8TYC - chains B and C of the 8 polymer chains in the assembly; structure by electron microscopy, 3.30 A resolution.

Chain B (and C):
Name: Glycoprotein G1
From: Lassa virus
Notes: chain C of this document is another copy of the same molecule, construct and numbering; everything in this record applies to it too
UniProt: P08669 (GLYC_LASSJ); residue numbers follow UniProt; this construct covers 1-259
Sequence (259 residues; row label = number of the first residue in the row):
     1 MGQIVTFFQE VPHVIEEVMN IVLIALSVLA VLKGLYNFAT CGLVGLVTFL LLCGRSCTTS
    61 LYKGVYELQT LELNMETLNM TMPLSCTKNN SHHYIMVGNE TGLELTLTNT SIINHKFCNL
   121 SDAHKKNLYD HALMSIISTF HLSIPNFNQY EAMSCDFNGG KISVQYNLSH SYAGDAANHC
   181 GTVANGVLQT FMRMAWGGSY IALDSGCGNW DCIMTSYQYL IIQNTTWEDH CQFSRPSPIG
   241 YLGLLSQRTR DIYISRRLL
Not modelled in the structure: 1-59 (chain C: 1-59, 173-178)
Disulfide bonds: Cys86-Cys231, Cys118-Cys155, Cys180-Cys212
Covalently attached groups: glycan linked to Asn79, Asn109; N-acetylglucosamine (NAG) linked to Asn89, Asn99, Asn119, Asn167, Asn224
Construct notes: conflict Cys207 (Arg in P08669)
Curated features (UniProtKB/Swiss-Prot):
  - binding site (Zn(2+)): Cys57
  - site: Lys33 (Important for GP-C-mediated membrane fusion), Thr58, Thr59 (Cleavage), Leu259 (Cleavage)
  - lipidation: Gly2 (N-myristoyl glycine)
  - glycosylation (N-linked (GlcNAc...) asparagine): Asn79, Asn89, Asn99, Asn109, Asn119, Asn167, Asn224

Chain B / chain C interface:
Contacting residue pairs - 40 pairs, chain B then chain C:
  Asn146(B) with Ser135(C), hydrogen bond
  Asn148(B) with Asn127(C), hydrogen bond; Tyr129(C), hydrogen bond
  Gln149(B) with His124(C), hydrogen bond (side chain-backbone); Lys125(C), hydrogen bond (side chain-backbone); Asn127(C), hydrogen bond
  Glu151(B) with Lys125(C), salt bridge
  Gly181(B) with His131(C)
  Thr249(B) with Arg248(C)
  Arg250(B) with Arg248(C), hydrogen bond (backbone-side chain)
  Ile252(B) with Ser138(C); Arg248(C), hydrogen bond (backbone-side chain)
  Tyr253(B) with His124(C); Tyr129(C); His131(C); Met134(C), hydrophobic; Ser135(C); Ser138(C)
  Ile254(B) with Leu120(C); His124(C), hydrogen bond (backbone-side chain); Ser138(C), hydrogen bond (backbone-side chain); His141(C); Leu142(C), hydrophobic
  Ser255(B) with Leu120(C)
  Arg256(B) with Leu120(C); Arg256(C)
  Arg257(B) with Lys116(C), hydrogen bond (side chain-backbone); Cys118(C); His141(C), hydrogen bond (backbone-side chain); Phe147(C); Tyr150(C), hydrogen bond (side chain-backbone); Met153(C), hydrogen bond (side chain-backbone)
  Leu258(B) with Phe147(C), hydrophobic; Asn148(C); Tyr150(C), hydrophobic; Arg256(C), hydrogen bond (backbone-side chain)
  Leu259(B) with Ile252(C), hydrophobic; Ser255(C), hydrogen bond (backbone-side chain); Arg256(C), hydrogen bond (backbone-side chain); Leu259(C)
Other interface residues (no listed pair), chain B (17 interface residues in all): Tyr150, Asp251
Other interface residues (no listed pair), chain C (27 interface residues in all): Phe117, Ser121, Glu151, Leu245, Thr249

In short:
Chain B and chain C form an interface of 17 and 27 residues respectively; the contacts include 17 hydrogen
bonds and 1 salt bridge. Polar pairs include Glu151(B)-Lys125(C), Asn146(B)-Ser135(C) and Asn148(B)-Asn127(C).
Covalently linked N-acetylglucosamine: at Asn89(B), Asn99(B), Asn119(B), Asn167(B) and Asn224(B).
Chain B and chain C are both Glycoprotein G1 (Lassa virus); the structure, Lassa GPC (strain Josiah) bound to
rabbit polyclonal base-targeting antibody Base-1, was determined by electron microscopy (same publication as
8TYE, 8VCV, 8VE8, 9CJ7, 9CJ8, 9CK7 and 9CK8).
